Entry 4LHP (X-ray diffraction, 2.02 A resolution); this record covers chains B and C of the 3 polymer chains in the assembly.

Chain B (and C):
Molecule: FG41 Malonate Semialdehyde Decarboxylase
From: coryneform bacterium
Notes: EC 4.1.1.-; chain C of this document is another copy of the same molecule, construct and numbering; everything in this record applies to it too
UniProtKB: F2Z288 (F2Z288_9CORY); residues 1-136 here = UniProt positions 1-136
Sequence (136 residues; each row starts with the number of its first residue):
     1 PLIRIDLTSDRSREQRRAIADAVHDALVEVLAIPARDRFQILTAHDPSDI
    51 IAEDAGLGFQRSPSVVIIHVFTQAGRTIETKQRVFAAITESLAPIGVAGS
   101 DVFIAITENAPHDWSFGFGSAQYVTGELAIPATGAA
Disordered / not traced: 132-136

Interface between chain B and chain C:
Pairs across the interface (67; chain B residue first):
  Arg4(B) - Arg4(C)
  Asp6(B) - Arg4(C)  salt bridge
  Asp6(B) - Ile41(C)
  His45(B) - Ile41(C)
  His45(B) - Leu42(C)  hydrogen bond (side chain-backbone)
  His45(B) - Thr43(C)
  Ser48(B) - Arg17(C)  hydrogen bond (backbone-side chain)
  Asp49(B) - Gln40(C)
  Asp49(B) - Ile41(C)
  Asp49(B) - Leu42(C)  hydrogen bond (backbone-backbone)
  Ile50(B) - Gln40(C)
  Ile51(B) - Arg17(C)
  Ile51(B) - Arg38(C)
  Ile51(B) - Phe39(C)
  Ile51(B) - Gln40(C)  hydrogen bond (backbone-backbone)
  Ala52(B) - Arg38(C)
  Ala52(B) - Phe39(C)  hydrophobic
  Glu53(B) - Arg36(C)  salt bridge
  Glu53(B) - Arg38(C)  hydrogen bond (backbone-backbone)
  Glu53(B) - Phe39(C)
  Asp54(B) - Arg36(C)  salt bridge
  Ala55(B) - Pro34(C)
  Ala55(B) - Arg36(C)  hydrogen bond (backbone-backbone)
  Ala55(B) - Asp37(C)
  Ala55(B) - Phe116(C)  hydrophobic
  Ala55(B) - Leu128(C)
  Gly56(B) - Arg36(C)
  Leu57(B) - Phe116(C)  hydrophobic
  Leu57(B) - Gln122(C)
  Leu57(B) - Glu127(C)
  Leu57(B) - Leu128(C)  hydrophobic
  Phe59(B) - Phe116(C)
  Phe59(B) - Phe118(C)  hydrophobic
  Arg61(B) - Phe39(C)
  Arg61(B) - Phe116(C)  hydrogen bond (side chain-backbone)
  Ile67(B) - Ile41(C)  hydrophobic
  His69(B) - Arg4(C)  hydrogen bond
  His69(B) - Phe71(C)
  Ile78(B) - His112(C)
  Ile78(B) - Val124(C)  hydrophobic
  Lys81(B) - His112(C)
  Lys81(B) - Asp113(C)  salt bridge
  Phe85(B) - His112(C)
  Phe85(B) - Asp113(C)
  Phe85(B) - Trp114(C)
  Phe85(B) - Ser115(C)
  Phe85(B) - Gly119(C)
  Phe85(B) - Ala121(C)  hydrophobic
  Ala86(B) - Gly119(C)
  Thr89(B) - Phe118(C)
  Thr89(B) - Gly119(C)  hydrogen bond (side chain-backbone)
  Gly99(B) - Gly117(C)
  Gly99(B) - Phe118(C)  hydrogen bond (backbone-backbone)
  Ser100(B) - Phe118(C)
  Val102(B) - Phe116(C)
  Val102(B) - Gly117(C)
  Phe103(B) - Phe39(C)  hydrophobic
  Phe103(B) - Trp114(C)  hydrophobic
  Phe103(B) - Ser115(C)
  Phe103(B) - Phe116(C)  hydrophobic
  Ile104(B) - Trp114(C)
  Ile104(B) - Ser115(C)  hydrogen bond (backbone-backbone)
  Ala105(B) - Asp113(C)
  Ala105(B) - Trp114(C)  hydrophobic
  Ile106(B) - Asn109(C)  hydrogen bond (backbone-side chain)
  Ile106(B) - Asp113(C)  hydrogen bond (backbone-backbone)
  Thr107(B) - Thr107(C)
Interface residues without a listed pair, chain B (32 interface residues in all): Phe71, Gln82
Interface residues without a listed pair, chain C (31 interface residues in all): Leu2, Ala20, Ala35, Thr125

In short:
Chain B and chain C form an interface of 32 and 31 residues respectively, with 13 hydrogen bonds and 4 salt
bridges. Polar contacts include Asp6(B)-Arg4(C), Glu53(B)-Arg36(C) and Asp54(B)-Arg36(C).
Chain B and chain C are both FG41 Malonate Semialdehyde Decarboxylase (coryneform bacterium); the structure,
Crystal Structure of Native FG41Malonate Semialdehyde Decarboxylase, was determined by X-ray diffraction,
deposited together with 4LHO, 3MJZ and 3MLC.
